PDB entry 8HLR | X-ray diffraction, 2.85 A resolution | chain A

Chain A:
Protein: Poly [ADP-ribose] polymerase 1, processed C-terminus
From: Homo sapiens
UniProtKB: P09874 (PARP1_HUMAN); residues 662-1011 here = UniProt positions 662-1011
Amino-acid sequence (354 residues; row label = number of the first residue in the row):
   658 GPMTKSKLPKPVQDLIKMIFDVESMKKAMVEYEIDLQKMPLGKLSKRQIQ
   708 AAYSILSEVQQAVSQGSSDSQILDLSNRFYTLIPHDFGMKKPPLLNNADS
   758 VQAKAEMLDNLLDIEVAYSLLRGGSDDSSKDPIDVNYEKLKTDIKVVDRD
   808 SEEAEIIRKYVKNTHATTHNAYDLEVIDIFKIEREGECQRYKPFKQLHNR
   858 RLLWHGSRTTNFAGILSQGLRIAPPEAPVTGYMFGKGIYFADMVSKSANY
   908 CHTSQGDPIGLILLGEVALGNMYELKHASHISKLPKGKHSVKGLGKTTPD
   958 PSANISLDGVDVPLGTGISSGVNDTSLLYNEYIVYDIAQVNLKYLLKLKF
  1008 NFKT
Disordered / not traced: 658-661
Sequence notes: expression tag (658-661); variant Ala762 (Val in P09874)
Residues lining bound ligands: Fluzoparib (25I): Tyr710, Asp766, Leu769, Asp770, Trp861, His862, Gly863, Arg878, Ile879, Ala880, Pro881, Tyr889, Gly894, Ile895, Tyr896, Phe897, Ala898, Lys903, Ser904, Tyr907, Glu988
UniProt features mapped onto this chain:
  - active site: Glu988 (For poly [ADP-ribose] polymerase activity)
  - binding site (NAD(+)): His862 to Ser864, Gly871, Arg878, Ser904
  - modified residue (Phosphoserine): Ser782, Ser786
  - cross-link: Lys748 (Glycyl lysine isopeptide (Lys-Gly) (interchain with G-Cter in SUMO1))
  - natural variant: Ala762 (V762A: this construct carries the variant)
  - mutagenesis: Leu698 to Leu701 (Increased auto-poly-ADP-ribosylation), Leu713 (L713A: Increased auto-poly-ADP-ribosylation; L713F: Leads to constitutive activity in absence of DNA damage due to unfolding of the PARP alpha-helical domain, relieving autoinhibition), Glu763 to Asp770 (Able to bind BAD inhibitor in absence of DNA), Leu765 (L765A: Increased auto-poly-ADP-ribosylation), Asp766 to Asp770 (Able to bind EB-47 or BAD inhibitors in absence of DNA. Released from DNA strand break independently of EB-47 or BAD inhibitors), Leu768 (L768A: Increased auto-poly-ADP-ribosylation), Ala774 (A774S/L: Increased DNA-independent poly-ADP-ribosyltransferase activity), Leu797 (L797P: 1.5% of wild-type activity), His826 (H826A: Strongly reduced serine ADP-ribosylation, caused by abolished interaction with HPF1; H826E: Decreased polymerase activity, leading to the production of short poly-ADP-ribose chains), Pro850 to Phe851 (Abolished interaction with TIMELESS), His862 (H862A: Poly-ADP-ribosyltransferase activity is impaired while mono-ADP-ribosyltransferase activity is not affected; produces a mixture of short and mono ADP-ribose chains), Arg865 (R865A: Increased affinity for DNA damage sites), 19 further mutagenesis entries in UniProt

In short:
Bound to chain A: Fluzoparib. Curated annotation (UniProt) lists active-site residue Glu988, 6 NAD+-binding
residues and 41 mutagenesis sites.
Chain A is Poly [ADP-ribose] polymerase 1, processed C-terminus (Homo sapiens); the structure, Human
ADP-ribosyltransferase 1 (PARP1) catalytic domain bound to Fluzoparib (SHR3162), was determined by X-ray
diffraction, deposited together with 8HKN, 8HKO, 8HKS, 8HLJ and 8HLQ.
